7PP4 - chains b and d of the 6 polymer chains in the assembly; structure by electron microscopy, 3.84 A resolution.

Chain b:
Name: DNA-directed RNA polymerase subunit alpha
Source organism: Mycobacterium tuberculosis (strain ATCC 25618 / H37Rv)
Notes: EC 2.7.7.6
UniProt: P9WGZ1 (RPOA_MYCTU); residue numbers follow UniProt; this construct covers 1-347
Sequence (347 residues; row label = number of the first residue in the row):
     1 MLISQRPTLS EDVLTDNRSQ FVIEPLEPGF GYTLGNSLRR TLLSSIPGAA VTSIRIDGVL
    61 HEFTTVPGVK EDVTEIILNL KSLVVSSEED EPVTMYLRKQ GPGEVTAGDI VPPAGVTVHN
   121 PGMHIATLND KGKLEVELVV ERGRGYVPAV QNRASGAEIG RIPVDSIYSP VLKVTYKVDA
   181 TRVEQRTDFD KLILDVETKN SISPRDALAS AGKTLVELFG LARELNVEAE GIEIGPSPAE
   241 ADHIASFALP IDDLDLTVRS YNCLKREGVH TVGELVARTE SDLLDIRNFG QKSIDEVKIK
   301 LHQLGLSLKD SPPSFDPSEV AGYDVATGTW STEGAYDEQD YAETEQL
Disordered / not traced: 1-2, 233-347

Chain d:
Name: DNA-directed RNA polymerase subunit beta'
Source organism: Mycobacterium tuberculosis (strain ATCC 25618 / H37Rv)
Notes: EC 2.7.7.6
UniProt: P9WGY7 (RPOC_MYCTU); residue numbers follow UniProt; this construct covers 1-1316
Sequence (1322 residues; each row starts with the number of its first residue):
     1 MLDVNFFDEL RIGLATAEDI RQWSYGEVKK PETINYRTLK PEKDGLFCEK IFGPTRDWEC
    61 YCGKYKRVRF KGIICERCGV EVTRAKVRRE RMGHIELAAP VTHIWYFKGV PSRLGYLLDL
   121 APKDLEKIIY FAAYVITSVD EEMRHNELST LEAEMAVERK AVEDQRDGEL EARAQKLEAD
   181 LAELEAEGAK ADARRKVRDG GEREMRQIRD RAQRELDRLE DIWSTFTKLA PKQLIVDENL
   241 YRELVDRYGE YFTGAMGAES IQKLIENFDI DAEAESLRDV IRNGKGQKKL RALKRLKVVA
   301 AFQQSGNSPM GMVLDAVPVI PPELRPMVQL DGGRFATSDL NDLYRRVINR NNRLKRLIDL
   361 GAPEIIVNNE KRMLQESVDA LFDNGRRGRP VTGPGNRPLK SLSDLLKGKQ GRFRQNLLGK
   421 RVDYSGRSVI VVGPQLKLHQ CGLPKLMALE LFKPFVMKRL VDLNHAQNIK SAKRMVERQR
   481 PQVWDVLEEV IAEHPVLLNR APTLHRLGIQ AFEPMLVEGK AIQLHPLVCE AFNADFDGDQ
   541 MAVHLPLSAE AQAEARILML SSNNILSPAS GRPLAMPRLD MVTGLYYLTT EVPGDTGEYQ
   601 PASGDHPETG VYSSPAEAIM AADRGVLSVR AKIKVRLTQL RPPVEIEAEL FGHSGWQPGD
   661 AWMAETTLGR VMFNELLPLG YPFVNKQMHK KVQAAIINDL AERYPMIVVA QTVDKLKDAG
   721 FYWATRSGVT VSMADVLVPP RKKEILDHYE ERADKVEKQF QRGALNHDER NEALVEIWKE
   781 ATDEVGQALR EHYPDDNPII TIVDSGATGN FTQTRTLAGM KGLVTNPKGE FIPRPVKSSF
   841 REGLTVLEYF INTHGARKGL ADTALRTADS GYLTRRLVDV SQDVIVREHD CQTERGIVVE
   901 LAERAPDGTL IRDPYIETSA YARTLGTDAV DEAGNVIVER GQDLGDPEID ALLAAGITQV
   961 KVRSVLTCAT STGVCATCYG RSMATGKLVD IGEAVGIVAA QSIGEPGTQL TMRTFHQGGV
  1021 GEDITGGLPR VQELFEARVP RGKAPIADVT GRVRLEDGER FYKITIVPDD GGEEVVYDKI
  1081 SKRQRLRVFK HEDGSERVLS DGDHVEVGQQ LMEGSADPHE VLRVQGPREV QIHLVREVQE
  1141 VYRAQGVSIH DKHIEVIVRQ MLRRVTIIDS GSTEFLPGSL IDRAEFEAEN RRVVAEGGEP
  1201 AAGRPVLMGI TKASLATDSW LSAASFQETT RVLTDAAINC RSDKLNGLKE NVIIGKLIPA
  1261 GTGINRYRNI AVQPTEEARA AAYTIPSYED QYYSPDFGAA TGAAVPLDDY GYSDYRHHHH
  1321 HH
Disordered / not traced: 1-3, 1013-1023, 1284-1322
Construct notes: expression tag (1317-1322)
Bound ions: Zn2+ site 1: C60, C62, C75, C78; Mg2+: D535, D537, D539; Zn2+ site 2: C891, C968, C975, C978
Swiss-Prot annotation at these positions:
  - binding site (Zn(2+)): C60, C62, C75, C78, C891, C968, C975, C978
  - binding site (Mg(2+)): D535, D537, D539
From the paper describing this entry:
  - conformationally variable residues (domain motion): K123

Chain b / chain d interface:
Pairs across the interface (28):
  R40(b) with D623(d), salt bridge
  L43(b) with D623(d)
  H61(b) with G604(d)
  E62(b) with G604(d); D605(d); H606(d); P607(d)
  T74(b) with E608(d)
  E75(b) with M663(d)
  L78(b) with V611(d), hydrophobic; M663(d), hydrophobic
  N79(b) with R636(d), hydrogen bond
  K81(b) with V611(d); E617(d), salt bridge
  Y146(b) with E617(d), hydrogen bond; R624(d), hydrogen bond (backbone-side chain)
  P148(b) with R624(d)
  D165(b) with E617(d)
  I167(b) with M620(d), hydrophobic
  L172(b) with A616(d); M620(d)
  R182(b) with D485(d), salt bridge; E488(d)
  E184(b) with P481(d)
  Q185(b) with K445(d)
  R186(b) with E518(d)
  T187(b) with E518(d)
  D188(b) with E518(d)
Interface residues without a listed pair, chain b (27 interface residues in all): R39, F63, V147, R153, I162, V171, K177
Interface residues without a listed pair, chain d (26 interface residues in all): K437, W484, L516, A602, Y612, S613, A621, V626

Summary:
27 residues of chain b face 26 of chain d across their interface, with 3 hydrogen bonds and 3 salt bridges.
Polar pairs include R40(b)-D623(d), K81(b)-E617(d) and R182(b)-D485(d). Curated annotation (UniProt) lists 8
Zn2+-binding residues and 3 Mg2+-binding residues on chain d. The paper reports conformational variability at
K123(d).
Chain b is DNA-directed RNA polymerase subunit alpha and chain d is DNA-directed RNA polymerase subunit beta',
both from Mycobacterium tuberculosis (strain ATCC 25618 / H37Rv); the structure, Cryo-EM structure of
Mycobacterium tuberculosis RNA polymerase holoenzyme comprising sigma factor SigB, was determined by electron
microscopy, deposited together with 7Z8Q, 7ZF2, 7Q4U and 7Q59.
